PDB entry 8HIF | electron microscopy, 3.50 A resolution | chains A3 and y5 of the 144 polymer chains in the assembly

Chain A3:
Name: Major capsid protein
Source organism: Singapore grouper iridovirus
UniProtKB: Q5YFJ3 (Q5YFJ3_9VIRU); residue numbers follow UniProt; this construct covers 1-463
Chain sequence (463 residues; row label = number of the first residue in the row):
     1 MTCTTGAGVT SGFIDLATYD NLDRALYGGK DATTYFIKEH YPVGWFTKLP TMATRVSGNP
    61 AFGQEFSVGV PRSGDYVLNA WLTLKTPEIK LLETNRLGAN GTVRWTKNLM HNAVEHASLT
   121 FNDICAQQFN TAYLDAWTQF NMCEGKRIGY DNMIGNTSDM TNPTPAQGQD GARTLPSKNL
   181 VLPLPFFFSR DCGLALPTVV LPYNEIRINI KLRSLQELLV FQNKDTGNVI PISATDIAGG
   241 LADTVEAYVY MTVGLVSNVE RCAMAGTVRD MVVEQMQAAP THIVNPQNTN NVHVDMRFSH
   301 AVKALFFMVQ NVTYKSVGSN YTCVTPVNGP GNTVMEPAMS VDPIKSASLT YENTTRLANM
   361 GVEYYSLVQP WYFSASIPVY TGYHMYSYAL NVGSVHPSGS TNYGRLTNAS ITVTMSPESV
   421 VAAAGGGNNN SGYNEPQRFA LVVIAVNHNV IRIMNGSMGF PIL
Not modelled in the structure: 1-5

Chain y5:
Name: VP59
Source organism: Singapore grouper iridovirus
UniProtKB: Q5YFK6 (Q5YFK6_9VIRU); numbering as in UniProt (aligned over 1-146)
Chain sequence (146 residues; row label = number of the first residue in the row):
     1 MDSQGFWAIL AFTPVLMILS LKGEGLLAMV GLLVLTVTLL ASREKNDRPR LSCRGKIGRK
    61 VSGFENAGHV RDSHHVIYKR PPVNEYCAET REDNSLYVPE YCGQNWKNGV LSGMGTHHDA
   121 YRNLAVNMMT LRRESAVSAG WAHSYL
Not modelled in the structure: 1-68

How chain A3 and chain y5 interact:
Contacting residue pairs (43; chain A3 residue first):
  R72(A3) - N108(y5)  hydrogen bond (side chain-backbone)
  S73(A3) - N105(y5)
  S73(A3) - W106(y5)
  G74(A3) - W106(y5)  hydrogen bond (backbone-side chain)
  D75(A3) - W106(y5)
  N122(A3) - G113(y5)  hydrogen bond (side chain-backbone)
  N122(A3) - G115(y5)
  V199(A3) - Y97(y5)
  V199(A3) - W106(y5)
  P202(A3) - N108(y5)
  P202(A3) - L111(y5)
  P202(A3) - S112(y5)  hydrogen bond (backbone-backbone)
  Y203(A3) - L111(y5)
  Y203(A3) - S112(y5)
  Y203(A3) - G113(y5)  hydrogen bond (backbone-backbone)
  Y203(A3) - M114(y5)  hydrogen bond (backbone-backbone)
  Y203(A3) - G115(y5)
  Y203(A3) - H117(y5)
  N204(A3) - G115(y5)
  E205(A3) - S112(y5)  hydrogen bond
  E205(A3) - G113(y5)  hydrogen bond (side chain-backbone)
  R261(A3) - V98(y5)
  R261(A3) - P99(y5)
  R261(A3) - W106(y5)
  C262(A3) - V98(y5)  hydrophobic
  A265(A3) - Y97(y5)  hydrophobic
  G266(A3) - D93(y5)
  G266(A3) - Y97(y5)
  R405(A3) - A136(y5)  hydrogen bond (side chain-backbone)
  R405(A3) - A139(y5)
  R452(A3) - L124(y5)
  M454(A3) - A120(y5)  hydrophobic
  M454(A3) - Y121(y5)  hydrogen bond (backbone-side chain)
  N455(A3) - Y97(y5)
  N455(A3) - H118(y5)  hydrogen bond
  N455(A3) - A120(y5)
  G456(A3) - Y97(y5)  hydrogen bond (backbone-side chain)
  S457(A3) - T116(y5)  hydrogen bond (side chain-backbone)
  S457(A3) - Y121(y5)  hydrogen bond (backbone-side chain)
  M458(A3) - T116(y5)
  M458(A3) - Y121(y5)  hydrogen bond (backbone-side chain)
  P461(A3) - L124(y5)  hydrophobic
  I462(A3) - M128(y5)  hydrophobic
Also at the interface, not in a pair above, chain A3 (25 interface residues in all): N258, G459
Also at the interface, not in a pair above, chain y5 (25 interface residues in all): E85, R91, L96, K107

Overview:
The chain A3/chain y5 interface involves 25 residues from each chain; the contacts include 15 hydrogen bonds.
Among the polar pairs are R72(A3)-N108(y5), G74(A3)-W106(y5) and N122(A3)-G113(y5).
Here chain A3 is Major capsid protein and chain y5 is VP59, both from Singapore grouper iridovirus. Entry 8HIF
(One asymmetric unit of Singapore grouper iridovirus capsid) was determined by electron microscopy.
